5WLW - chains B and F of the 8 polymer chains in the assembly; structure by X-ray diffraction, 3.32 A resolution.

[Chain B (and F)]
Protein: LYR motif-containing protein 4
Organism: Homo sapiens
Notes: chain F of this document is another copy of the same molecule, construct and numbering; everything in this record applies to it too
Reference sequence: Q9HD34 (LYRM4_HUMAN); residues 1-91 here = UniProt positions 1-91
Chain sequence (91 residues; numbered 1 to 91; the number before each row is that of its first residue):
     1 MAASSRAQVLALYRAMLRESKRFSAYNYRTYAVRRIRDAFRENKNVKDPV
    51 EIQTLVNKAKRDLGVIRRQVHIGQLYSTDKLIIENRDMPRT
Unresolved in the structure: 1-4, 86-91 (chain F: 1-2, 86-91)
Differences from the reference sequence: variant Ala11 (Ser in Q9HD34)
Small-molecule neighbours: S-dodecanoyl-4'-phosphopantetheine (8Q1; S-[2-({N-[(2R)-2-hydroxy-3,3-dimethyl-4-(phosphonooxy)butanoyl]-beta-alanyl}amino)ethyl] dodecanethioate): Arg6, Val9, Leu10, Met16, Ala32, Arg35, Ile36, Ala39, Phe40, Asn43, Lys44, Val46, Ile52, Leu55, Val56, Ala59, Asp62, Val65, Ile66
From the paper describing this entry:
  - disease-associated variants - R68L (citing earlier work)
  - mutagenesis - I72R/L75R, I72R/Y76R: abolished binding to Nfs1
  - mutagenesis - I72R/Y76R: decreased stability
  - mutagenesis - Y31W/R35A/V65D: decreased binding to Nfs1
  - mutagenesis - V9Q/I52Q, I36D/A59N: decreased binding to Acp1

[Interface between chain B and chain F]
Contacting residue pairs (11):
  Arg68(B) with Leu75(F); Tyr76(F)
  Gln69(B) with Tyr76(F), hydrogen bond
  His71(B) with His71(F)
  Ile72(B) with Ile72(F), hydrophobic; Leu75(F), hydrophobic
  Leu75(B) with Arg68(F); His71(F)
  Tyr76(B) with Arg68(F); Gln69(F), hydrogen bond; Ile72(F), hydrophobic

[Summary]
The chain B/chain F interface involves 6 residues from each chain, with 2 hydrogen bonds. Its one
hydrogen-bonded contact is Gln69(B)-Tyr76(F). Bound to chain B: S-dodecanoyl-4'-phosphopantetheine. The paper
reports that I72R/L75R and I72R/Y76R of chain B abolish binding to Nfs1; V9Q/I52Q and I36D/A59N of chain B
reduce binding to Acp1.
Chain B and chain F are both LYR motif-containing protein 4 (Homo sapiens); the structure, Crystal Structure
of the Human Mitochondrial Cysteine Desulfurase with active Cysteine Loop within ISCU1 active site ..., was
determined by X-ray diffraction (same publication as 5WKP and 5WGB).
